2QXS - chains A and B; structure by X-ray diffraction, 1.70 A resolution.

[Chain A (and B)]
Name: Estrogen receptor
From: Homo sapiens
Notes: fragment: steroid-binding region, residues 298-554; chain B of this document is another copy of the same molecule, construct and numbering; everything in this record applies to it too
UniProt: P03372 (ESR1_HUMAN); residue numbers follow UniProt; this construct covers 298-554
Sequence (258 residues; row label = number of the first residue in the row):
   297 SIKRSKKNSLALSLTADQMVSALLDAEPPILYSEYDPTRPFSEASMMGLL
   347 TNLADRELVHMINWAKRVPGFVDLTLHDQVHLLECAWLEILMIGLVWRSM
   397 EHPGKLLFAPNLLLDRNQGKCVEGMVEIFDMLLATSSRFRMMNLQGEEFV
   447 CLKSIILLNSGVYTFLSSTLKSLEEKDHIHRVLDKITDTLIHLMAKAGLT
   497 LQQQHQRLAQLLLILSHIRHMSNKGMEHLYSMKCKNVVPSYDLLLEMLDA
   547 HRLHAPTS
Not modelled in the structure: 297-305, 334, 339, 462-464, 548-554 (chain B: 297-305, 332-339, 460-468, 549-554)
Differences from the reference sequence: expression tag (297); engineered mutation Ser536 (Leu in P03372)
Modified residues: Cys530 (s,s-(2-hydroxyethyl)thiocysteine; CME)
Small-molecule neighbours: raloxifene (RAL): Met343, Leu346, Thr347, Leu349, Ala350, Asp351, Glu353, Leu354, Trp383, Leu384, Leu387, Met388, Leu391, Arg394, Phe404, Met421, Ile424, Leu428, Gly521, His524, Leu525, Cys530, Asn532, Val533, Val534, Pro535, Leu539
Reported in the primary citation:
  - mutagenesis - L536S: abolished binding to corepressors

[Interface between chain A and chain B]
Contacting residue pairs (52; chain A residue first):
  Ala430(A) - Tyr459(B)  hydrophobic
  Thr431(A) - Tyr459(B)
  Arg434(A) - Tyr459(B)
  Arg434(A) - His476(B)  hydrogen bond
  Ile451(A) - Leu509(B)  hydrophobic
  Asn455(A) - Leu509(B)
  Tyr459(A) - Ala430(B)
  Tyr459(A) - Arg434(B)
  Tyr459(A) - Leu509(B)
  Tyr459(A) - Ile510(B)
  Tyr459(A) - His513(B)
  His476(A) - Arg434(B)
  Asp480(A) - Gln502(B)
  Asp480(A) - Gln506(B)  hydrogen bond
  Thr483(A) - His501(B)
  Thr483(A) - Ala505(B)
  Asp484(A) - Gln498(B)  hydrogen bond
  Asp484(A) - His501(B)  salt bridge
  Asp484(A) - Gln502(B)
  Ile487(A) - His501(B)
  Leu497(A) - Leu497(B)  hydrophobic
  Gln498(A) - Asp484(B)  hydrogen bond
  His501(A) - Thr483(B)
  His501(A) - Asp484(B)  salt bridge
  His501(A) - Ile487(B)
  His501(A) - Leu504(B)
  Gln502(A) - Asp480(B)
  Gln502(A) - Asp484(B)
  Leu504(A) - His501(B)
  Ala505(A) - Thr483(B)
  Ala505(A) - Leu508(B)  hydrophobic
  Gln506(A) - Asp480(B)  hydrogen bond
  Leu508(A) - Ala505(B)  hydrophobic
  Leu509(A) - Ile451(B)  hydrophobic
  Leu509(A) - Asn455(B)
  Leu509(A) - Leu511(B)  hydrophobic
  Leu511(A) - Leu509(B)  hydrophobic
  Leu511(A) - Ser512(B)  hydrogen bond (backbone-side chain)
  Ser512(A) - Leu511(B)  hydrogen bond (side chain-backbone)
  Ser512(A) - Ser512(B)  hydrogen bond (backbone-side chain)
  Ser512(A) - Arg515(B)  hydrogen bond
  His513(A) - Asn455(B)  hydrogen bond
  His513(A) - Tyr459(B)
  His513(A) - Arg515(B)
  Arg515(A) - Ser512(B)  hydrogen bond
  Arg515(A) - His513(B)
  Arg515(A) - His516(B)
  His516(A) - Arg515(B)  hydrogen bond
  His516(A) - Asn519(B)  hydrogen bond
  Asn519(A) - His516(B)  hydrogen bond
  Asn519(A) - Asn519(B)  hydrogen bond
  Glu523(A) - Glu523(B)
Interface residues without a listed pair, chain A (31 interface residues in all): Met437, Thr460, Leu479, Ile510
Interface residues without a listed pair, chain B (32 interface residues in all): Met427, Ser456, Val458, Leu479, Lys520

[Summary]
Chain A and chain B form an interface of 31 and 32 residues respectively, with 15 hydrogen bonds and 2 salt
bridges. Polar pairs include Asp484(A)-His501(B), Arg434(A)-His476(B) and Asp480(A)-Gln506(B). Ligands of
chain A: raloxifene. The paper reports that L536S of chain A abolishes binding to corepressors.
Both chains are Estrogen receptor (Homo sapiens). Entry 2QXS (Crystal Structure of Antagonizing Mutant 536S of
the Estrogen Receptor Alpha Ligand Binding Domain Complexed to ...) was determined by X-ray diffraction (same
publication as 3OS8, 3OS9, 3OSA and 2QZO).
